9CRP - chains E and S of the 14 polymer chains in the assembly; structure by electron microscopy, 3.20 A resolution.

# Chain E
Name: CRISPR-associated aCascade subunit Cas7/Csa2 2
From: Saccharolobus solfataricus P2
Reference sequence: Q97Y91 (CSA2B_SACS2); residues 1-321 here = UniProt positions 1-321
Amino-acid sequence (321 residues; each row starts with the number of its first residue):
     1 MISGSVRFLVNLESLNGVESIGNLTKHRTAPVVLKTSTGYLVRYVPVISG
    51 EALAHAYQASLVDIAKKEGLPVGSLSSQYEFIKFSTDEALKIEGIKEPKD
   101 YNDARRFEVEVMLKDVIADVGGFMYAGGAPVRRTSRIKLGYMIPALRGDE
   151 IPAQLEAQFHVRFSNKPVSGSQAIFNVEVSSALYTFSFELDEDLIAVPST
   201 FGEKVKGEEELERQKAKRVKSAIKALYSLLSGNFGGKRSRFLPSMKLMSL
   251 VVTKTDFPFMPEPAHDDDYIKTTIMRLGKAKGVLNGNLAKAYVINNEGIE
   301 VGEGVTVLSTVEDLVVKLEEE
Not modelled in the structure: 169-172, 321
Swiss-Prot annotation at these positions:
  - mutagenesis: His160 (H160A: Significantly reduced affinity for crRNA)

# Chain S
Molecule: 63-nt RNA strand
From: Saccharolobus solfataricus
Sequence (63 nucleotides; numbered 1 to 63; the number before each row is that of its first residue):
     1 AUUGAAAGUUCUGUUUCGAAGAAAACCCGCCUCAGAUUCAUUAUGGGGAU
    51 AAUCUCUUAUAGA
Not modelled in the structure: 39-63

# Chain E / chain S interface
Pairs across the interface (28; chain E residue first):
  Asn16(E) - C33(S)  phosphate contact
  Asn16(E) - A34(S)  phosphate contact
  Gly17(E) - C33(S)  sugar contact
  Arg28(E) - C33(S)  salt bridge to the phosphate
  Glu51(E) - C31(S)  hydrogen bond to the sugar
  Glu51(E) - U32(S)  sugar contact
  His55(E) - U32(S)  salt bridge to the phosphate
  Phe81(E) - C31(S)  sugar contact
  Phe81(E) - U32(S)  phosphate contact
  Gly122(E) - C30(S)  sugar contact
  Phe123(E) - G29(S)  hydrogen bond to the sugar
  Phe123(E) - C30(S)  sugar contact
  Met124(E) - G29(S)  base contact
  Met124(E) - C30(S)  base contact
  Arg132(E) - G29(S)  sugar contact
  Arg133(E) - G29(S)  sugar contact
  Thr134(E) - G29(S)  sugar contact
  Ser135(E) - C30(S)  hydrogen bond to the phosphate
  Val161(E) - U38(S)  hydrogen bond to the sugar
  Arg162(E) - U37(S)  base contact
  Phe163(E) - U38(S)  base contact
  Phe175(E) - U37(S)  sugar contact
  Gly236(E) - A34(S)  sugar contact
  Gly236(E) - G35(S)  phosphate contact
  Lys237(E) - G35(S)  hydrogen bond to the phosphate
  Ser239(E) - A36(S)  phosphate contact
  Arg240(E) - A36(S)  hydrogen bond to the phosphate
  Arg240(E) - U37(S)  salt bridge to the phosphate
Interface residues without a listed pair, chain E (31 interface residues in all): Val18, Glu19, Ala52, Ala54, Gln58, Lys83, Ser85, Gly121, Pro130, His160

# Summary
The interface between chain E and chain S involves 31 residues on one side and 10 on the other, with 6
hydrogen bonds and 3 salt bridges. Polar contacts include Glu51(E)-C31(S), Phe123(E)-G29(S) and
Val161(E)-U38(S). From UniProt: one mutagenesis site on chain E.
Chain E is CRISPR-associated aCascade subunit Cas7/Csa2 2 (Saccharolobus solfataricus P2) and chain S is a
63-nt RNA strand (Saccharolobus solfataricus); the structure, Post-targeting aCascade Type IA CRISPR-Cas
Surveillance Complexes, was determined by electron microscopy.
